Entry 2Z8P (X-ray diffraction, 1.80 A resolution); this record covers chains A and B.

[Chain A]
Molecule: 27.5 kDa virulence protein
Source organism: Salmonella typhimurium
UniProtKB: P0A2M9 (VRP3_SALTY); residues 1-241 here = UniProt positions 1-241
Amino-acid sequence (241 residues; each row starts with the number of its first residue):
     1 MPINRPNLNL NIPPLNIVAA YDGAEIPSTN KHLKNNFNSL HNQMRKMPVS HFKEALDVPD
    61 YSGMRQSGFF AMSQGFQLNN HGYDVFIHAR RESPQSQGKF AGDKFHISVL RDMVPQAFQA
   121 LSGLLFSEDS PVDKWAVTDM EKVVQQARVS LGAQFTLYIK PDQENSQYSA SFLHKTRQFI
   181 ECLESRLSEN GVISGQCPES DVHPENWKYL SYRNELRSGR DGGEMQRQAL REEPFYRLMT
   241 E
Unresolved in the structure: 1-24
Sequence notes: engineered mutation A136 (Lys in P0A2M9)
UniProt features mapped onto this chain:
  - active site: H106 (Proton donor)
  - mutagenesis: F86 (F86D: Marked decrease in enzymatic activity), R90 (R90E: Slight decrease in enzymatic activity), F100 (F100E: Marked decrease in enzymatic activity; F100L: Loss of enzymatic activity), K104 (K104A/R: Loss of enzymatic activity), H106 (H106A: Marked decrease in enzymatic activity; H106K: 7-fold decrease in enzymatic activity, but no effect on substrate affinity; H106N: Loss of enzymatic activity), K134 (K134A: 2-fold decrease in enzymatic activity; K134E: Slight decrease in enzymatic activity; K134R: No effect on enzymatic activity), R148 (R148A: Marked decrease in enzymatic activity; R148Q: Loss of enzymatic activity), V149 (V149D: Loss of enzymatic activity), Y158 (Y158E: Marked decrease in enzymatic activity; Y158F: 20-fold decrease in enzymatic activity, but no effect on substrate affinity), K160 (K160A: More than 5-fold decrease in substrate affinity; K160E: Slight decrease in enzymatic activity; K160R: 2-fold decrease in enzymatic activity, but no effect on substrate affinity), D201 (D201N: 47-fold decrease in enzymatic activity, but no effect on substrate affinity), R213 (R213A/Q: Loss of enzymatic activity), 2 further mutagenesis entries in UniProt

[Chain B]
Molecule: (Gly)(glu)(ala)(tpo)(val)(ptr)(ala)
Amino-acid sequence (7 residues; each row starts with the number of its first residue):
   180 GEATVYA
Modified positions: T183 (phosphothreonine; TPO); Y185 (o-phosphotyrosine; PTR)

[Interface between chain A and chain B]
Contacting residue pairs (27):
  D84(A) with G180(B)
  V85(A) with G180(B), hydrogen bond (backbone-backbone)
  F86(A) with G180(B); E181(B); A182(B)
  R90(A) with Y185(B)
  S93(A) with Y185(B)
  F100(A) with Y185(B)
  K104(A) with T183(B), hydrogen bond (side chain-backbone); V184(B)
  H106(A) with T183(B)
  K134(A) with Y185(B), hydrogen bond (side chain-backbone)
  A147(A) with E181(B)
  R148(A) with T183(B)
  V149(A) with E181(B); T183(B)
  T156(A) with T183(B)
  Y158(A) with T183(B), hydrogen bond (side chain-backbone); V184(B), hydrogen bond (side chain-backbone); Y185(B)
  K160(A) with Y185(B)
  R213(A) with T183(B)
  E215(A) with V184(B); Y185(B), hydrogen bond (side chain-backbone)
  R220(A) with A182(B); T183(B); V184(B)
Also at the interface, not in a pair above, chain A (20 interface residues in all): Y83, V143

[Overview]
20 residues of chain A face 6 of chain B across their interface, with 6 hydrogen bonds. Among the polar pairs
are K104(A)-T183(B), K134(A)-Y185(B) and Y158(A)-T183(B). UniProt lists active-site residue H106(A) and 14
mutagenesis sites on chain A.
Chain A is 27.5 kDa virulence protein (Salmonella typhimurium) and chain B is
(Gly)(glu)(ala)(tpo)(val)(ptr)(ala); the structure, Structural basis for the catalytic mechanism of
phosphothreonine lyase, was determined by X-ray diffraction, deposited together with 2Z8M, 2Z8N and 2Z8O.
